9K3Q - chains L and N of the 35 polymer chains in the assembly; structure by electron microscopy, 3.02 A resolution.

[Chain L]
Protein: Reaction center protein L chain
Source organism: Rhodospirillum rubrum
UniProt: P10717 (RCEL_RHORU); numbering as in UniProt (aligned over 2-275)
Sequence (274 residues; row label = number of the first residue in the row):
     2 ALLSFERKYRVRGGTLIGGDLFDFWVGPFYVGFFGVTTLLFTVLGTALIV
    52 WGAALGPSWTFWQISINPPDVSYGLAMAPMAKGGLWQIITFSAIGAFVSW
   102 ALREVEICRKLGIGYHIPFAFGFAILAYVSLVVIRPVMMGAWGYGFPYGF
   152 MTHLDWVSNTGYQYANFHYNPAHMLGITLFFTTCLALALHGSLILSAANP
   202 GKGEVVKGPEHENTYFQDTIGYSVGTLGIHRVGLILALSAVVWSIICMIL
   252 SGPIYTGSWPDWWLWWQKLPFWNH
Swiss-Prot annotation at these positions:
  - binding site ((7R,8Z)-bacteriochlorophyll b): His-154, His-174
  - binding site (Fe cation): His-191, His-231
  - binding site (a ubiquinone): Phe-217
Residues lining bound ligands:
  - Trans-Geranyl BACTERIOCHLOROPHYLL A (07D), molecule 1: Ile-50, Phe-62, Tyr-129, Leu-132, Phe-147, Tyr-149, Gly-150, Phe-151, His-154, Leu-155, Trp-157, Val-158
  - Trans-Geranyl BACTERIOCHLOROPHYLL A (07D), molecule 2: Phe-98, Phe-122, Ala-125, Ile-126, Ala-128, Tyr-129, Leu-132, Trp-157, Val-158, Ser-159, Thr-161, Gly-162, Tyr-163, Asn-167, Phe-168, His-169, His-174, Gly-177, Ile-178, Phe-181, Phe-182, Ala-241, Val-242, Ser-245, Ile-246, Cys-248, Met-249
  - Trans-Geranyl BACTERIOCHLOROPHYLL A (07D), molecule 3: Val-158, Tyr-163, His-169, Phe-182
  - Trans-Geranyl BACTERIOCHLOROPHYLL A (07D), molecule 4: His-169, Met-175, Ile-178, Thr-179, Phe-182, Thr-183, Leu-186
  - bacteriopheophytin a (BPH), molecule 1: Thr-39, Phe-42, Thr-43, Gly-46, Thr-47, Ile-50, Ser-93, Ala-94, Ala-97, Phe-98, Trp-101, Glu-105, Ile-118, Ala-121, Phe-122, Phe-124, Ala-125, Tyr-129, Phe-147, Pro-148, Tyr-149, Gly-150, Phe-151, His-154, Phe-181, Leu-239, Val-242
  - bacteriopheophytin a (BPH), molecule 2: Phe-182, Cys-185, Leu-186, Ala-189, Leu-190, Ile-221
  - ubiquinone-10 (U10), molecule 1: Leu-17, Ile-18, Phe-35, Thr-38, Phe-42, Leu-45, Leu-76, Ala-77, Met-78, Gln-88, Ile-89, Phe-92, Ser-93, Gly-96, Val-99, Ser-100, Leu-103, Trp-143
  - ubiquinone-10 (U10), molecule 2: Val-27, Phe-30, Val-32, Gly-36, Val-37, Thr-39, Leu-40, Leu-41, Val-44, Trp-101, Arg-104
  - ubiquinone-10 (U10), molecule 3: Thr-183, Leu-186, Ala-187, Leu-190, His-191, Leu-194, Ile-195, Glu-213, Asn-214, Phe-217, Ile-221, Tyr-223, Ser-224, Val-225, Gly-226, Thr-227, Ile-230, Val-233, Leu-237

[Chain N]
Protein: Light-harvesting protein B-870 alpha chain
Source organism: Rhodospirillum rubrum
UniProt: P02947 (LHA_RHORU); residue numbers follow UniProt; this construct covers 2-46
Sequence (45 residues; row label = number of the first residue in the row):
     2 WRIWQLFDPRQALVGLATFLFVLALLIHFILLSTERFNWLEGAST
Swiss-Prot annotation at these positions:
  - binding site (a bacteriochlorophyll): His-29
Residues lining bound ligands:
  - Trans-Geranyl BACTERIOCHLOROPHYLL A (07D), molecule 1: Ile-4, Trp-5, Phe-8, Ala-13, Leu-17, Ile-28
  - Trans-Geranyl BACTERIOCHLOROPHYLL A (07D), molecule 2: Leu-14, Val-15, Leu-17, Ala-18, Leu-21, Phe-22, Ala-25, His-29, Leu-32, Trp-40
  - Trans-Geranyl BACTERIOCHLOROPHYLL A (07D), molecule 3: Leu-21, Leu-24, Ala-25, Ile-28, His-29, Leu-32, Phe-38
  - spirilloxanthin (CRT), molecule 1: Arg-3, Ile-4, Leu-7
  - spirilloxanthin (CRT), molecule 2: Leu-14, Leu-17, Phe-20, Leu-21, Leu-24, Leu-27, Ile-28, Ile-31
  - spirilloxanthin (CRT), molecule 3: Phe-22, Ala-25, Leu-26, His-29, Phe-30, Leu-33, Trp-40
  - ubiquinone-10 (U10): Gly-16, Thr-19, Phe-20

[How chain L and chain N interact]
Pairs across the interface (18):
  Leu-22(L) with Val-15(N), hydrophobic
  Phe-23(L) with Val-15(N), hydrophobic
  Phe-25(L) with Gln-12(N)
  Val-37(L) with Thr-19(N)
  Leu-41(L) with Thr-19(N); Val-23(N), hydrophobic
  Val-44(L) with Val-23(N), hydrophobic
  Ala-48(L) with Leu-27(N), hydrophobic
  Leu-49(L) with Leu-27(N), hydrophobic; Phe-30(N), hydrophobic
  Trp-52(L) with Ile-31(N), hydrophobic; Ser-34(N), hydrogen bond
  Pro-80(L) with Glu-42(N)
  Met-81(L) with Phe-30(N), hydrophobic; Leu-33(N), hydrophobic; Ser-34(N)
  Ala-82(L) with Ser-34(N)
  Ile-89(L) with Phe-30(N), hydrophobic
Other interface residues (no listed pair), chain L (15 interface residues in all): Leu-45, Leu-56
Other interface residues (no listed pair), chain N (14 interface residues in all): Arg-11, Phe-22, Leu-26, Thr-35

[In short]
15 residues of chain L face 14 of chain N across their interface, with 1 hydrogen bond. The hydrogen-bonded
pair is Trp-52(L)/Ser-34(N). One ubiquinone-10 molecule is bound between chain L and chain N.
Here chain L is Reaction center protein L chain and chain N is Light-harvesting protein B-870 alpha chain,
both from Rhodospirillum rubrum. Entry 9K3Q (Cryo-EM structure of the Rhodospirillum rubrum RC-LH1 complex)
was determined by electron microscopy.
